5T1L - chains A and E of the 3 polymer chains in the assembly; structure by X-ray diffraction, 2.48 A resolution.

Chain A:
Molecule: Cetuximab fab light chain
From: Mus musculus, Homo sapiens
Notes: antibody fragment or engineered binder
Sequence (213 residues; numbered 1 to 213; the number before each row is that of its first residue):
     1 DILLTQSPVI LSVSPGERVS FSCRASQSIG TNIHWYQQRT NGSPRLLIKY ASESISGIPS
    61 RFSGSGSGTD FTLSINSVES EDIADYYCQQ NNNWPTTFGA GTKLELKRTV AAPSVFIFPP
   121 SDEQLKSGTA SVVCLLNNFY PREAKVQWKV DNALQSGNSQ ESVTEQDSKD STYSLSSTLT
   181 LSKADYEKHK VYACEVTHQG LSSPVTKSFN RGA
Disulfide bonds: Cys23-Cys88, Cys134-Cys194

Chain E:
Molecule: CYCLIC MEDITOPE CQA(Ph)2DLSTRRLKC
Sequence (12 residues; row label = number of the first residue in the row):
     1 CQFDLSTRRL KC
Disulfide bonds: Cys1-Cys12
Modified / non-standard residues: Phe3 (beta-phenyl-l-phenylalanine; 2GX)

Chain A / chain E interface:
Pairs across the interface (23):
  Val9(A) with Cys1(E), hydrophobic; Cys12(E), hydrophobic
  Ile10(A) with Cys12(E), hydrophobic
  Gln38(A) with Arg8(E); Arg9(E)
  Arg39(A) with Arg9(E)
  Thr40(A) with Thr7(E); Arg9(E), hydrogen bond
  Asn41(A) with Ser6(E); Thr7(E), hydrogen bond (backbone-backbone); Arg8(E)
  Gly42(A) with Arg8(E), hydrogen bond (backbone-side chain)
  Ser43(A) with Arg8(E)
  Ala84(A) with Arg9(E)
  Asp85(A) with Arg9(E), salt bridge; Leu10(E), hydrogen bond (side chain-backbone)
  Tyr87(A) with Phe3(E)
  Ala100(A) with Phe3(E)
  Gly101(A) with Leu10(E)
  Thr102(A) with Leu10(E)
  Lys103(A) with Arg9(E); Leu10(E), hydrogen bond (side chain-backbone)
  Glu165(A) with Arg9(E), salt bridge
Interface residues without a listed pair, chain A (17 interface residues in all): Ile83

In short:
The interface between chain A and chain E involves 17 residues on one side and 8 on the other, with 5 hydrogen
bonds and 2 salt bridges. Among the polar pairs are Asp85(A)-Arg9(E), Glu165(A)-Arg9(E) and Thr40(A)-Arg9(E).
Here chain A is Cetuximab fab light chain (Mus musculus, Homo sapiens) and chain E is CYCLIC MEDITOPE
CQA(Ph)2DLSTRRLKC. Entry 5T1L (Cetuximab Fab in complex with CQA(Ph)2DLSTRRLKC peptide) was determined by
X-ray diffraction, deposited together with 5ETU, 5EUK, 5F88, 5FF6, 5I2I, 5IOP and 7 further entries.
